Entry 9N49 (electron microscopy, 3.00 A resolution); this record covers chains M and P of the 6 polymer chains in the assembly.

# Chain M
Protein: Flagellar motor switch protein FliM
Organism: Salmonella enterica subsp. enterica serovar Typhimurium
UniProtKB: P26418 (FLIM_SALTY); residues 1-334 here = UniProt positions 1-334
Chain sequence (334 residues; numbered 1 to 334; the number before each row is that of its first residue):
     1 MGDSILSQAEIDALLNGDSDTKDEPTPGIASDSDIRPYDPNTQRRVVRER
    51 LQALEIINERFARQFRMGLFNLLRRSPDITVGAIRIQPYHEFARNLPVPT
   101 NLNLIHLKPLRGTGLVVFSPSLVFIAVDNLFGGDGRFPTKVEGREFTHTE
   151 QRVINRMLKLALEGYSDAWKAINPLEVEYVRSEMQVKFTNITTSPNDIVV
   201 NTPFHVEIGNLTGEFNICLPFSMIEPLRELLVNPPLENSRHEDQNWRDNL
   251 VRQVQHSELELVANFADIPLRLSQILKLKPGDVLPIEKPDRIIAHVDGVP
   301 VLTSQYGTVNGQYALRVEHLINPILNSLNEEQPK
Unresolved in the structure: 1-32, 324-334

# Chain P
Protein: Flagellar motor switch protein FliN
Organism: Salmonella enterica subsp. enterica serovar Typhimurium
UniProtKB: P26419 (FLIN_SALTY); numbering as in UniProt (aligned over 1-137)
Chain sequence (137 residues; numbered 1 to 137; the number before each row is that of its first residue):
     1 MSDMNNPSDENTGALDDLWADALNEQKATTTKSAADAVFQQLGGGDVSGA
    51 MQDIDLIMDIPVKLTVELGRTRMTIKELLRLTQGSVVALDGLAGEPLDIL
   101 INGYLIAQGEVVVVADKYGVRITDIITPSERMRRLSR
Unresolved in the structure: 1-52, 136-137

# How chain M and chain P interact
Contacting residue pairs (16):
  Asp34(M) - Val114(P)
  Asp34(M) - Ala115(P)  hydrogen bond (side chain-backbone)
  Ile35(M) - Val112(P)  hydrophobic
  Ile35(M) - Val114(P)  hydrophobic
  Ile35(M) - Arg121(P)
  Arg36(M) - Val112(P)
  Arg36(M) - Val113(P)  hydrogen bond (backbone-backbone)
  Arg36(M) - Asp116(P)  salt bridge
  Pro37(M) - Val113(P)
  Tyr38(M) - Val111(P)  hydrophobic
  Tyr38(M) - Val113(P)  hydrophobic
  Thr193(M) - Gln83(P)
  Leu272(M) - Ile57(P)  hydrophobic
  Ile275(M) - Ile57(P)  hydrophobic
  Leu276(M) - Asp53(P)
  Leu276(M) - Ile57(P)  hydrophobic
Also at the interface, not in a pair above, chain P (12 interface residues in all): Gly84, Tyr118

# Summary
9 residues of chain M face 12 of chain P across their interface, with 2 hydrogen bonds and 1 salt bridge.
Among the polar pairs are Arg36(M)-Asp116(P), Asp34(M)-Ala115(P) and Arg36(M)-Val113(P).
Here chain M is Flagellar motor switch protein FliM and chain P is Flagellar motor switch protein FliN, both
from Salmonella enterica subsp. enterica serovar Typhimurium. Entry 9N49 (C-ring - single subunit of the
34-mer CCW flagellar switch complex - FliF, FliG, FliM, and ...) was determined by electron microscopy
together with 9N4Z from the same study.
